Entry 7ADD (electron microscopy, 4.30 A resolution (low resolution: residue-level contacts below are approximate; hydrogen-bond / salt-bridge calls are withheld)); this record covers chains f and R of the 15 polymer chains in the assembly.

# Chain f
Molecule: Transcription termination factor Rho
Source organism: Escherichia coli
Notes: EC 3.6.4.-
UniProt: A0A0A0GPI6 (A0A0A0GPI6_ECOLX); residues 1-419 here correspond to UniProt positions 25-443 (UniProt number = residue number + 24)
Sequence (419 residues; each row starts with the number of its first residue):
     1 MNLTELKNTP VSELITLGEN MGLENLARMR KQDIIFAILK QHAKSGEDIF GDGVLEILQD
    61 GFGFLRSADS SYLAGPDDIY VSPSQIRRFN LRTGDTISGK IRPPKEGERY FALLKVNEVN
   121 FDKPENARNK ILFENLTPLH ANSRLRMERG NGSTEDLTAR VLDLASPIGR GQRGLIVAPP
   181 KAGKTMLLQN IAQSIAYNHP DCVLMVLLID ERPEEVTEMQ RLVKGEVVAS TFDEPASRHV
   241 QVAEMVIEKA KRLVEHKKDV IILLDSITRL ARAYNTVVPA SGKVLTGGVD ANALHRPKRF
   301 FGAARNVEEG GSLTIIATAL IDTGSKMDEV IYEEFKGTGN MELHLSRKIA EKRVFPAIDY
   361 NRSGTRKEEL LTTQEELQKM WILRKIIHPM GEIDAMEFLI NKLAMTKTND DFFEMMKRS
Unresolved in the structure: 418-419
Ligand contacts: ADP (adenosine-5'-diphosphate): Arg366, Lys367, Glu368, Glu369

# Chain R
Molecule: rut RNA
Sequence (99 nucleotides; each row starts with the number of its first residue):
     1 GGGAUAACCC CGCUCUUACA CAUUCCAGCC CUGAAAAAGG GCAUCAAAUU AAACCACACC
    61 UAUGGUGUAU GUCAAAUUAA ACCACACCUG GCGUGUGGC
Unresolved in the structure: 1-18, 27-79
Metal / ion sites: Mg2+: C99 (shared with 3 residues of chain Y)

# Chain f / chain R interface
Residue-residue contacts (22; chain f residue first):
  Leu58(f) - C25(R)
  Gln59(f) - C25(R)
  Asp60(f) - C25(R)
  Phe62(f) - C25(R)
  Ala74(f) - C25(R)
  Tyr80(f) - U23(R)
  Tyr80(f) - U24(R)
  Ser82(f) - A22(R)
  Ser84(f) - C21(R)
  Gln85(f) - A20(R)
  Arg88(f) - C19(R)
  Phe89(f) - C19(R)
  Arg102(f) - A22(R)
  Arg102(f) - U24(R)
  Gly107(f) - U24(R)
  Glu108(f) - U24(R)
  Arg109(f) - U24(R)
  Tyr110(f) - U24(R)
  Ala112(f) - A22(R)
  Leu114(f) - C19(R)
  Leu114(f) - A20(R)
  Lys115(f) - C19(R)
Other interface residues (no listed pair), chain f (21 interface residues in all): Phe64, Lys100

# Overview
The interface between chain f and chain R involves 21 residues on one side and 7 on the other. Chain f binds
ADP.
Chain f is Transcription termination factor Rho (Escherichia coli) and chain R is rut RNA; the structure,
Transcription termination intermediate complex IIIa, was determined by electron microscopy, deposited together
with 6Z9P, 6Z9Q, 6Z9R, 6Z9S, 6Z9T, 7ADB, 7ADC and 7ADE.
